Entry 6J9F (electron microscopy, 3.95 A resolution); this record covers chains B and D of the 9 polymer chains in the assembly.

Chain B:
Name: DNA-directed RNA polymerase subunit alpha
From: Xanthomonas oryzae pv. oryzae PXO99A
Notes: EC 2.7.7.6
UniProtKB: B2SQT4 (RPOA_XANOP); residues 1-332 here = UniProt positions 1-332
Amino-acid sequence (346 residues; numbered -13 to 332; the number before each row is that of its first residue; numbers below 1 keep their minus sign (Met-13 is residue -13)):
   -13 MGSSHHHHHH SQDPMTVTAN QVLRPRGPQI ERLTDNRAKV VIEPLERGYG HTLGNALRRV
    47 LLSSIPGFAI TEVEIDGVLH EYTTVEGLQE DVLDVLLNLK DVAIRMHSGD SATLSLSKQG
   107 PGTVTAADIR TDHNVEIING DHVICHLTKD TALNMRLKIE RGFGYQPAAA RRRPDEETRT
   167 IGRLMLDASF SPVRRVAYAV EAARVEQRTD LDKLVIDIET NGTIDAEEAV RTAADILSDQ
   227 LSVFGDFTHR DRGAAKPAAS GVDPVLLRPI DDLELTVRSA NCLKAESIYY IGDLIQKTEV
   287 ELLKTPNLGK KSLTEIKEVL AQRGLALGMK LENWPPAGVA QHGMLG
Disordered / not traced: -13 to 8, 106-109, 155-169, 231-332
Sequence notes: initiating methionine (-13); expression tag (-12 to 0)

Chain D:
Name: DNA-directed RNA polymerase subunit beta'
From: Xanthomonas oryzae pv. oryzae PXO99A
Notes: EC 2.7.7.6
UniProtKB: B2SQQ2 (RPOC_XANOP); numbering as in UniProt (aligned over 1-1405)
Amino-acid sequence (1405 residues; row label = number of the first residue in the row):
     1 MKDLLNLFNQ QRQTLDFDAI KIALASPDLI RSWSYGEVKK PETINYRTFK PERDGLFCAA
    61 IFGPIKDYEC LCGKYKRMKH RGVVCEKCGT EVTLAKVRRE RMGHIDLASP VAHIWFLKSL
   121 PSRIGLMLDM TLRDIERVLY FEAYVVTEPG LTPLERRQLL TEEQYLTARQ EYNDDFDAAM
   181 GAEAVYELLR TIDLQSEMTR LREEIASTGS ETKLKRLTKR IKLIEAFLES GNRPEWMVMT
   241 VLPVLPPDLR PLVPLDGGRF ATSDLNDLYR RVINRNNRLR RLLELNAPDI IVRNEKRMLQ
   301 ESVDALLDNG RRGRAITGTN KRPLKSLADM IKGKQGRFRQ NLLGKRVDYS GRSVITVGPY
   361 LKLHQCGLPK KMALELFKPF VFAKLQRRGL ATTIKAAKKL VEREEAEVWD ILEEVIREHP
   421 VLLNRAPTLH RLGIQAFEPV LIEGKAIQLH PLVCTAFNAD FDGDQMAVHV PLSLEAQLEA
   481 RALMMSTNNI LSPANGEPII VPSQDVVLGL YYMSRALENK KGEGMVFANT SEVKRAYDNR
   541 VVELHAKVKV RITQVDVDAV DGKRTSGTSI VDTTVGRALL SEILPEGLPF QLANTEMTKK
   601 NISRLINSSY RLLGLKDTVV FADKLMYTGY AYATRAGVSI GIDDMLIPDE KKGILTEAEA
   661 EVLEIQEQYQ SGLVTAGERY NKVVDIWSRT SERIAKAMMD TIGTEKVENA KGETIDQKSM
   721 NSLYIMADSG ARGSQAQIRQ LAGMRGLMAR PDGSIIETPI KANFREGLNV QEYFNSTHGA
   781 RKGLADTALK TANSGYLTRR LVDVAQDVVI TEIDCGTTEG LIMTPIVEGG DVVEPLKERV
   841 LGRVVAEDVY LPGNDEEPIV TRNTLLDEAW VAKLEDASVQ SVKVRSTISC ESSFGVCARC
   901 YGRDLARGHQ VNIGEAVGVI AAQSIGEPGT QLTMRTFHIG GAASRAAAVD NITVKTTGSV
   961 KFNNLKSVAH ASGSLVAVSR SGELSVLDGH GRERERYKLP YGATITAKDG DAVKAGQSVA
  1021 NWDPHNHPIV SEVAGFIRFI DFVDGVTVIE KTDELTGLAS REITDPKRRG AHAKELRPIV
  1081 RIVDGKGNDL TIPNTDLPAQ YLLPPRSIVN LQDGAAVGVG DVVAKIPQEA SKTRDITGGL
  1141 PRVADLFEAR KPKDPAILAE RSGIISFGKD TKGKQRLIIK DTDGSEHEEL IPKYRQIIVF
  1201 EGEHVTKGET VVDGEPSPQD ILRLLGVEPL AAYLVKEIQD VYRLQGVKIN DKHIEVITRQ
  1261 MLRKVEIVDQ GNSKFLNGEQ VERQRVIEEN ARLVKRNELP AKYDPVLLGI TKASLATESF
  1321 ISAASFQETT RVLTEAAVRG TRDNLRGLKE NVIVGRLIPA GTGLAYHAGR RKASGLTDSE
  1381 METLSGKPAG AEPVAALADA GADEE
Disordered / not traced: 148-155, 317-320, 559-562, 850-859, 934-949, 1025-1138, 1372-1405
Bound ions: Zn2+ site 1: Cys72, Cys88; Mg2+: Asp462, Asp464 (shared with 1 residue of chain I); Zn2+ site 2: Cys815, Cys890, Cys897
Curated features (UniProtKB/Swiss-Prot):
  - binding site (Zn(2+)): Cys70, Cys72, Cys85, Cys88, Cys815, Cys890, Cys897, Cys900
  - binding site (Mg(2+)): Asp460, Asp462, Asp464

Chain B / chain D interface:
Contacting residue pairs (17; chain B residue first):
  Arg44(B) with Asp538(D), salt bridge
  Leu48(B) with Asp538(D)
  Leu83(B) with Val526(D), hydrophobic; Phe527(D); Arg551(D)
  Asn84(B) with Arg551(D)
  Asp87(B) with Ala528(D); Asn529(D)
  Tyr151(B) with Ala536(D), hydrophobic; Asn539(D)
  Ser175(B) with Arg535(D)
  Val179(B) with Arg535(D)
  Arg180(B) with Arg535(D), hydrogen bond (backbone-side chain)
  Arg181(B) with Lys534(D)
  Val182(B) with Lys534(D), hydrogen bond (backbone-side chain)
  Arg190(B) with Glu413(D)
  Thr195(B) with Glu443(D)
Other interface residues (no listed pair), chain B (18 interface residues in all): Leu79, Asp80, Pro153, Asp173, Glu192
Other interface residues (no listed pair), chain D (17 interface residues in all): Ala406, Met525, Ser531, Val541, Ile570

Summary:
Chain B and chain D form an interface of 18 and 17 residues respectively, with 2 hydrogen bonds and 1 salt
bridge. Polar pairs include Arg44(B)-Asp538(D), Arg180(B)-Arg535(D) and Val182(B)-Lys534(D). Curated
annotation (UniProt) lists 8 Zn2+-binding residues and 3 Mg2+-binding residues on chain D.
Chain B is DNA-directed RNA polymerase subunit alpha and chain D is DNA-directed RNA polymerase subunit beta',
both from Xanthomonas oryzae pv. oryzae PXO99A; the structure, Cryo-EM structure of Xanthomonos oryzae
transcription elongation complex with the bacteriophage protein P7, was determined by electron microscopy,
deposited together with 6J9E.
